Entry 4G7O (X-ray diffraction, 2.99 A resolution); this record covers chains F and H of the 9 polymer chains in the assembly.

[Chain F]
Protein: RNA polymerase sigma factor
From: Thermus thermophilus
UniProtKB: Q5SKW1 (Q5SKW1_THET8); residue numbers follow UniProt; this construct covers 1-423
Chain sequence (443 residues; numbered -19 to 423; the number before each row is that of its first residue; numbers below 1 keep their minus sign (Met-19 is residue -19)):
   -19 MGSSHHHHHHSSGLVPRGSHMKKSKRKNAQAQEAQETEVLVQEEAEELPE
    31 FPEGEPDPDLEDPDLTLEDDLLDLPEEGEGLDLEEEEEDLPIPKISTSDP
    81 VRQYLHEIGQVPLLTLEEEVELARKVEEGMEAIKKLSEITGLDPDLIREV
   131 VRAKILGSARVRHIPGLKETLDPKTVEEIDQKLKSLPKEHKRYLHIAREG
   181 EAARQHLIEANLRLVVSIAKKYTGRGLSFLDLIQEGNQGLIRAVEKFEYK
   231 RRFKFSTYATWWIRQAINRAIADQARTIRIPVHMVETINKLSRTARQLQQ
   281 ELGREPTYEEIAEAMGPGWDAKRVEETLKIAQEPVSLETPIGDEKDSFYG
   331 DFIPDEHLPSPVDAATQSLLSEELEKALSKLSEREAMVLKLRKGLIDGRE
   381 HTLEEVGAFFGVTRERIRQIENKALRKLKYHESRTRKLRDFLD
Disordered / not traced: -19 to 77
Construct notes: expression tag (-19 to 0)

[Chain H]
Molecule: 27-nt DNA strand
Sequence (27 nucleotides; numbered 1 to 27; the number before each row is that of its first residue):
     1 TATAATGGGAGCTGTCACGGATGCAGG
Disordered / not traced: 25-27

[Chain F / chain H interface]
Contacting residue pairs - 40 pairs, chain F then chain H:
  Asp79(F) - DG8(H)  hydrogen bond to the base
  Val81(F) - DG8(H)  base contact
  Arg82(F) - DG8(H)  hydrogen bond to the base
  Arg82(F) - DG9(H)  hydrogen bond to the base
  Leu85(F) - DG7(H)  base contact
  Leu85(F) - DG8(H)  base contact
  His86(F) - DG7(H)  base contact
  Gly89(F) - DG7(H)  base contact
  Leu93(F) - DT6(H)  base contact
  Asn191(F) - DT6(H)  hydrogen bond to the base
  Arg193(F) - DT6(H)  sugar contact
  Arg193(F) - DG7(H)  hydrogen bond to the base
  Leu194(F) - DA5(H)  sugar contact
  Leu194(F) - DT6(H)  hydrogen bond to the base
  Ser197(F) - DT6(H)  sugar contact
  Lys200(F) - DG8(H)  salt bridge to the phosphate
  Lys200(F) - DG9(H)  phosphate contact
  Phe209(F) - DG8(H)  sugar contact
  Lys226(F) - DT1(H)  base contact
  Lys226(F) - DA2(H)  hydrogen bond to the base
  Phe227(F) - DA2(H)  base contact
  Glu228(F) - DA2(H)  hydrogen bond to the base
  Arg231(F) - DA2(H)  base contact
  Phe233(F) - DA2(H)  sugar contact
  Phe233(F) - DT3(H)  sugar contact
  Phe233(F) - DA4(H)  phosphate contact
  Lys234(F) - DA4(H)  hydrogen bond to the phosphate
  Lys234(F) - DA5(H)  salt bridge to the phosphate
  Ser236(F) - DA4(H)  sugar contact
  Ser236(F) - DA5(H)  hydrogen bond to the phosphate
  Ser236(F) - DT6(H)  base contact
  Thr237(F) - DA2(H)  sugar contact
  Thr237(F) - DT3(H)  sugar contact
  Thr237(F) - DA4(H)  hydrogen bond to the phosphate
  Thr237(F) - DA5(H)  base contact
  Tyr238(F) - DT1(H)  base contact
  Tyr238(F) - DA2(H)  stacking on the base
  Thr240(F) - DA5(H)  hydrogen bond to the base
  Trp241(F) - DT1(H)  sugar contact
  Arg244(F) - DA5(H)  base contact
Interface residues without a listed pair, chain F (31 interface residues in all): Ile88, Glu99, Ala190, Leu192, Val196, Arg232

[In short]
31 residues of chain F and 9 residues of chain H are in contact; the contacts include 12 hydrogen bonds, 2
salt bridges and 1 aromatic stacking contact. Polar pairs include Asp79(F)-DG8(H), Arg82(F)-DG8(H) and
Arg82(F)-DG9(H).
Here chain F is RNA polymerase sigma factor (Thermus thermophilus) and chain H is a 27-nt DNA strand. Entry
4G7O (Crystal structure of Thermus thermophilus transcription initiation complex containing 2 nt of RNA) was
determined by X-ray diffraction, deposited together with 4G7H and 4G7Z.
